1AR0 - chains A and B; structure by X-ray diffraction, 2.30 A resolution.

# Chain A (and B)
Protein: Nuclear transport factor 2
From: Rattus norvegicus
Notes: chain B of this document is another copy of the same molecule, construct and numbering; everything in this record applies to it too
UniProtKB: P61972 (NTF2_RAT); residue numbers follow UniProt; this construct covers 1-127
Amino-acid sequence (127 residues; each row starts with the number of its first residue):
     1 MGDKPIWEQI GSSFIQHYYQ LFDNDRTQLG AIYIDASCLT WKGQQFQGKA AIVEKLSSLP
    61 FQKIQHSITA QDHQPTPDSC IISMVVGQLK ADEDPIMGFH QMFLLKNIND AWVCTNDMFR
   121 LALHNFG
Disordered / not traced: 1, 127 (chain B: 1-3, 125-127)
Differences from the reference sequence: engineered mutation K42 (Glu in P61972)
UniProt features mapped onto this chain:
  - modified residue: K4 (N6-acetyllysine)
  - mutagenesis: W7 (W7A: No effect on interaction with GDP-bound RAN. Decreased interaction with nucleoporins. Decreased localization to the nuclear pore complex. Decreased GDP-bound RAN and other proteins nuclear import), Y19 (Y19A: Loss of interaction with GDP-bound RAN. Loss of GDP-bound RAN nuclear import), D23 (D23A/N: No effect on interaction with GDP-bound RAN. Increases GDP-bound RAN nuclear import. Increased interaction with nucleoporins and localization to the nuclear pore complex ...), I64 (I64A: No effect on homodimerization. Decreased interaction with GDP-bound RAN. Loss of interaction with nucleoporins and localization to the nuclear pore complex; I64Q: No effect on homodimerization ...), H66 (H66A: Loss of interaction with GDP-bound RAN. No effect on interaction with nucleoporins. Decreased proteins nuclear import), M84 (M84E: Decreased homodimerization), D92 to D94 (Loss of interaction with GDP-bound RAN. No effect on interaction with nucleoporins. Loss of proteins nuclear import), M102 (M102E: Decreased homodimerization), D117 (D117N: Decreased interaction with GDP-bound RAN. No effect on interaction with nucleoporins. No effect on proteins nuclear import), M118 (M118E: Loss of homodimerization. Decreased interaction with GDP-bound RAN. Decreased interaction with nucleoporins. Decreased localization to the nuclear pore complex), H124 (Loss of interaction with GDP-bound RAN. No effect on interaction with nucleoporins. Decreased proteins nuclear import), F126 (Decreased interaction with GDP-bound RAN. No effect on interaction with nucleoporins. No effect on proteins nuclear import)

# Chain A / chain B interface
Residue-residue contacts (55):
  C38(A) - Q74(B)  hydrogen bond (backbone-side chain)
  L39(A) - Q74(B)
  T40(A) - Q74(B)  hydrogen bond
  G43(A) - D72(B)
  Q45(A) - W7(B)
  A70(A) - R120(B)
  D72(A) - T40(B)
  D72(A) - G43(B)
  D72(A) - M118(B)
  D72(A) - R120(B)  salt bridge
  Q74(A) - C38(B)
  Q74(A) - L39(B)
  Q74(A) - T40(B)  hydrogen bond
  Q74(A) - N116(B)
  Q74(A) - D117(B)  hydrogen bond (side chain-backbone)
  Q74(A) - M118(B)
  P75(A) - N116(B)
  T76(A) - L104(B)
  T76(A) - N116(B)
  P77(A) - T115(B)
  P77(A) - N116(B)
  D78(A) - C80(B)
  D78(A) - K106(B)  salt bridge
  C80(A) - D78(B)
  I82(A) - M102(B)  hydrophobic
  I82(A) - M118(B)
  S83(A) - M102(B)
  M84(A) - M102(B)  hydrophobic
  M84(A) - M118(B)  hydrophobic
  M84(A) - R120(B)
  V86(A) - H100(B)
  H100(A) - M84(B)
  H100(A) - V85(B)
  H100(A) - V86(B)
  H100(A) - H100(B)
  M102(A) - I82(B)  hydrophobic
  M102(A) - M84(B)  hydrophobic
  M102(A) - M102(B)  hydrophobic
  L104(A) - T76(B)
  K106(A) - D78(B)  salt bridge
  T115(A) - P77(B)
  N116(A) - Q74(B)
  N116(A) - P75(B)
  N116(A) - T76(B)
  N116(A) - P77(B)
  N116(A) - I82(B)
  D117(A) - Q74(B)  hydrogen bond (backbone-side chain)
  M118(A) - D72(B)
  M118(A) - H73(B)
  M118(A) - Q74(B)
  M118(A) - I82(B)
  M118(A) - M84(B)
  R120(A) - A70(B)
  R120(A) - D72(B)  salt bridge
  N125(A) - Q88(B)
Interface residues without a listed pair, chain A (30 interface residues in all): Q47, H73, Q101
Interface residues without a listed pair, chain B (31 interface residues in all): Q45, Q101, F119

# Overview
30 residues of chain A face 31 of chain B across their interface, with 5 hydrogen bonds and 4 salt bridges.
Polar pairs include D72(A)-R120(B), D78(A)-K106(B) and C38(A)-Q74(B). Curated annotation (UniProt) lists 14
mutagenesis sites on chain A.
Chain A and chain B are both Nuclear transport factor 2 (Rattus norvegicus); the structure, Nuclear transport
factor 2 (NTF2) E42K mutant, was determined by X-ray diffraction, deposited together with 1ASK.
